8X2M - chains A and C of the 6 polymer chains in the assembly; structure by electron microscopy, 3.31 A resolution.

Chain A:
Protein: Isoform Short of Insulin receptor
From: Homo sapiens
UniProtKB: P06213 (INSR_HUMAN), isoform P06213-2; residues -26 to 1343 here correspond to UniProt positions 1-1370 (UniProt number = residue number + 27)
Sequence (1370 residues; each row starts with the number of its first residue; numbers below 1 keep their minus sign (Met-26 is residue -26)):
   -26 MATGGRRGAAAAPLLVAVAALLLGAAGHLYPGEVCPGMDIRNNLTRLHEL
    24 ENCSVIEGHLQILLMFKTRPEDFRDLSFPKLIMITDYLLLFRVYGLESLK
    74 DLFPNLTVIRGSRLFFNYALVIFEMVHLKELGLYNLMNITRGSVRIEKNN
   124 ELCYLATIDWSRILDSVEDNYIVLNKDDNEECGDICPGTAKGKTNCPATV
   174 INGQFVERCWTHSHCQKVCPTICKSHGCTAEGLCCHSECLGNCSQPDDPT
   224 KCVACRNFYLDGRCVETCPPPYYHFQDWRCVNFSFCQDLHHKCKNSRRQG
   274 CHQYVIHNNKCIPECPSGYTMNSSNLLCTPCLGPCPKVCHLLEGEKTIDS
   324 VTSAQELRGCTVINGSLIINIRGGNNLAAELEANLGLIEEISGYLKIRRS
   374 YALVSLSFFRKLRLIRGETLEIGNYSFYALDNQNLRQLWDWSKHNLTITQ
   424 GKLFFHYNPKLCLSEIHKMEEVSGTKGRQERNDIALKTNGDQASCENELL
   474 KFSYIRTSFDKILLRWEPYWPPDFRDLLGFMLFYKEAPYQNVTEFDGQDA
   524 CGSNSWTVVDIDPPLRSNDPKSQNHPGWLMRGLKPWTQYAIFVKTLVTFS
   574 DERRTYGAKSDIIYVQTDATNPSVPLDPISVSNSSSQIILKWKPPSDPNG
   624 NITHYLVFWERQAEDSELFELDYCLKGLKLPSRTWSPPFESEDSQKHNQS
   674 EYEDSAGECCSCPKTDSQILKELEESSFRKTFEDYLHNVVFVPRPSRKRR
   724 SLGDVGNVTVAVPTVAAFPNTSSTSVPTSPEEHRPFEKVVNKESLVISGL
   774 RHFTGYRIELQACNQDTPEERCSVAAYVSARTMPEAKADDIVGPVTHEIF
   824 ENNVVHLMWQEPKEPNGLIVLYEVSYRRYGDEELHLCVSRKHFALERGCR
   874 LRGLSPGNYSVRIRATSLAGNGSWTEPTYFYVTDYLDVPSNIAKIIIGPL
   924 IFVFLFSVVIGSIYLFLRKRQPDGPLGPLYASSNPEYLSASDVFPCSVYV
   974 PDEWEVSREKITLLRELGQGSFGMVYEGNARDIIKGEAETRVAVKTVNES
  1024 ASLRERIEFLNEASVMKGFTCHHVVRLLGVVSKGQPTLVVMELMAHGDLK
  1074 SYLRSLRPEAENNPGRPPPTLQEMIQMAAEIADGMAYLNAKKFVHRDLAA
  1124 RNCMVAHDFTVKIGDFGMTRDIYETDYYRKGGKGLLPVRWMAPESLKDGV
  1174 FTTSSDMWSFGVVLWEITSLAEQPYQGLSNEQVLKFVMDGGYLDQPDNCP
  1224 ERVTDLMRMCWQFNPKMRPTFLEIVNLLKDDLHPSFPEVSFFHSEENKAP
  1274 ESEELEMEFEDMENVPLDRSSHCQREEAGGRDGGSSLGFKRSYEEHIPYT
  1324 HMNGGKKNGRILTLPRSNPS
Not modelled in the structure: -26 to 2, 161, 163-168, 197, 230, 269-273, 311, 454-455, 519-527, 542-545, 574-578, 592-690, 718-1343
Cystine bridges: Cys8-Cys26, Cys126-Cys155, Cys169-Cys188, Cys192-Cys201, Cys196-Cys207, Cys208-Cys216, Cys212-Cys225, Cys228-Cys237, Cys241-Cys253, Cys259-Cys284, Cys266-Cys274, Cys288-Cys301, Cys312-Cys333, Cys435-Cys468
UniProt features mapped onto this chain:
  - region: Glu706 to Phe714 (Insulin-binding), Tyr972 (Important for interaction with IRS1, SHC1 and STAT5B)
  - site: Phe39 (Insulin-binding)
  - modified residue: Ser373 (Phosphoserine), Tyr374 (Phosphotyrosine), Ser380 (Phosphoserine), Tyr972 (Phosphotyrosine)
  - glycosylation (N-linked (GlcNAc...) asparagine): Asn16, Asn25, Asn78, Asn111, Asn215, Asn255, Asn295, Asn337, Asn397, Asn418, Asn514, Asn606, Asn624, Asn671

Chain C:
Protein: Insulin-like growth factor I
From: Homo sapiens
UniProtKB: P05019 (IGF1_HUMAN); residues -47 to 147 here correspond to UniProt positions 1-195 (UniProt number = residue number + 48)
Sequence (195 residues; each row starts with the number of its first residue; numbers below 1 keep their minus sign (Met-47 is residue -47)):
   -47 MGKISSLPTQLFKCCFCDFLKVKMHTMSSSHLFYLALCLLTFTSSATAGP
     3 ETLCGAELVDALQFVCGDRGFYFNKPTGYGSSSRRAPQTGIVDECCFRSC
    53 DLRRLEMYCAPLKPAKSARSVRAQRHTDMPKTQKYQPPSTNKNTKSQRRK
   103 GWPKTHPGGEQKEGTEASLQIRGKKKEQRREIGSRNAECRGKKGK
Not modelled in the structure: -47 to 3, 7, 27-40, 64-147
Cystine bridges: Cys18-Cys61

How chain A and chain C interact:
Contacting residue pairs - 11 pairs, chain A then chain C:
  Asp12(A) with Phe25(C)
  Arg14(A) with Phe23(C); Tyr24(C), hydrogen bond (side chain-backbone); Phe25(C)
  Asn15(A) with Gly22(C); Phe23(C), hydrogen bond (side chain-backbone)
  Leu37(A) with Phe23(C), hydrophobic
  Phe39(A) with Val11(C), hydrophobic; Gln15(C)
  Lys40(A) with Gln15(C), hydrogen bond
  Arg65(A) with Val11(C)
Also at the interface, not in a pair above, chain A (8 interface residues in all): Glu97
Also at the interface, not in a pair above, chain C (7 interface residues in all): Ala8

Summary:
The interface between chain A and chain C involves 8 residues on one side and 7 on the other; the contacts
include 3 hydrogen bonds. Polar pairs include Arg14(A)-Tyr24(C), Asn15(A)-Phe23(C) and Lys40(A)-Gln15(C).
Chain A is Isoform Short of Insulin receptor and chain C is Insulin-like growth factor I, both from Homo
sapiens; the structure, Cryo-EM structure of the IR/IGF-I complex, conformation 2, was determined by electron
microscopy.
